6FJF - chains A and E of the 6 polymer chains in the assembly; structure by X-ray diffraction, 2.40 A resolution.

# Chain A
Name: Tubulin alpha-1B chain
Organism: Bos taurus
UniProt: P81947 (TBA1B_BOVIN); the author numbering skips numbers that UniProt does not, so the offset changes along the chain: 1-438 = UniProt 1-438; 443-455 = UniProt 439-451
Chain sequence (451 residues; row label = number of the first residue in the row; note: 4 numbers in that range are skipped by the numbering (no residue carries them; nothing is unmodelled there)):
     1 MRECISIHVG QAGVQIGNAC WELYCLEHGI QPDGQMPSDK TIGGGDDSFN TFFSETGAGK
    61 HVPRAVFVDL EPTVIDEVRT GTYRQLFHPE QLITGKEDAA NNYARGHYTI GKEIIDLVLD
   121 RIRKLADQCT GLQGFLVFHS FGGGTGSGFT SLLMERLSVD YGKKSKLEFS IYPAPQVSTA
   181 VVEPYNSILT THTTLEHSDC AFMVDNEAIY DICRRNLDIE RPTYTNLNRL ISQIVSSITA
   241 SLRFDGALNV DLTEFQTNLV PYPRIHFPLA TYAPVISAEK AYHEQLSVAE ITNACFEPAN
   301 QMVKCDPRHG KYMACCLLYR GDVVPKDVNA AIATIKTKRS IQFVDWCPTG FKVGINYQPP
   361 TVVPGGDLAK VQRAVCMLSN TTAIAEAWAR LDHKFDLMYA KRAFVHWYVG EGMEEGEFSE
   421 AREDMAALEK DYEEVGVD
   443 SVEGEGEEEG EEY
Unresolved in the structure: 443-448, 451-455
Ion coordination: Ca2+: Asp39, Thr41, Gly44, Glu55
Ligand contacts: GTP (guanosine-5'-triphosphate): Gly10, Gln11, Ala12, Gln15, Ile16, Asp69, Asp98, Ala99, Ala100, Asn101, Ser140, Gly142, Gly143, Gly144, Thr145, Gly146, Ile171, Pro173, Val177, Ser178, Thr179, Glu183, Asn206, Ile209, Tyr224, Leu227, Asn228, Ile231

# Chain E
Name: Stathmin-4
Organism: Rattus norvegicus
UniProt: P63043 (STMN4_RAT), isoform P63043-3; residues 5-145 here correspond to UniProt positions 76-216 (UniProt number = residue number + 71)
Chain sequence (143 residues; numbered 3 to 145; the number before each row is that of its first residue):
     3 MADMEVIELN KCTSGQSFEV ILKPPSFDGV PEFNASLPRR RDPSLEEIQK KLEAAEERRK
    63 YQEAELLKHL AEKREHEREV IQKAIEENNN FIKMAKEKLA QKMESNKENR EAHLAAMLER
   123 LQEKDKHAEE VRKNKELKEE ASR
Unresolved in the structure: 3-5, 29-43, 144-145
Sequence notes: initiating methionine (3); expression tag (4)
Curated features (UniProtKB/Swiss-Prot):
  - modified residue: Ser19 (Phosphoserine)

# Interface between chain A and chain E
Contacting residue pairs - 59 pairs, chain A then chain E:
  His107(A) - Lys53(E)  hydrogen bond
  His107(A) - Leu54(E)
  Tyr108(A) - Lys53(E)
  Tyr108(A) - Leu54(E)  hydrophobic
  Tyr108(A) - Ala57(E)  hydrophobic
  Thr109(A) - Arg61(E)
  Lys112(A) - Glu58(E)  salt bridge
  Leu152(A) - Ile50(E)  hydrophobic
  Glu155(A) - Ile50(E)
  Glu155(A) - Lys53(E)  salt bridge
  Arg156(A) - Leu47(E)
  Val159(A) - Pro45(E)
  Val159(A) - Leu47(E)  hydrophobic
  His197(A) - Asp44(E)
  His197(A) - Pro45(E)
  Asp245(A) - Cys14(E)
  Asp245(A) - Ser16(E)
  Ala247(A) - Asn12(E)
  Ala247(A) - Ser19(E)
  Leu248(A) - Ser19(E)
  Pro325(A) - Gln18(E)
  Pro325(A) - Phe20(E)  hydrophobic
  Asn329(A) - Met6(E)
  Asn329(A) - Val8(E)
  Asn329(A) - Phe20(E)
  Asn329(A) - Val22(E)
  Lys336(A) - Leu24(E)
  Asp345(A) - Pro27(E)
  Asp345(A) - Ser28(E)  hydrogen bond (backbone-backbone)
  Trp346(A) - Pro27(E)
  Cys347(A) - Pro27(E)
  Pro348(A) - Lys25(E)
  Pro348(A) - Pro27(E)
  Thr349(A) - Ile23(E)
  Thr349(A) - Leu24(E)  hydrogen bond (backbone-backbone)
  Thr349(A) - Lys25(E)  hydrogen bond (backbone-backbone)
  Gly350(A) - Val22(E)
  Phe351(A) - Glu21(E)
  Phe351(A) - Val22(E)  hydrogen bond (backbone-backbone)
  Lys352(A) - Phe20(E)
  Lys352(A) - Glu21(E)
  Val353(A) - Ser19(E)
  Val353(A) - Phe20(E)  hydrogen bond (backbone-backbone)
  Gly354(A) - Gln18(E)
  Ile355(A) - Gly17(E)
  Ile355(A) - Gln18(E)  hydrogen bond (backbone-backbone)
  Asn356(A) - Ser16(E)
  Tyr357(A) - Cys14(E)
  Tyr357(A) - Thr15(E)
  Tyr357(A) - Ser16(E)  hydrogen bond (backbone-backbone)
  Tyr357(A) - Gly17(E)
  Tyr357(A) - Gln18(E)  hydrogen bond
  Val409(A) - Gln64(E)  hydrogen bond (backbone-side chain)
  Gly410(A) - Arg61(E)
  Gly410(A) - Gln64(E)
  Glu411(A) - Arg61(E)  hydrogen bond (backbone-side chain)
  Gly412(A) - Ala57(E)
  Gly412(A) - Arg60(E)  hydrogen bond (backbone-side chain)
  Glu414(A) - Arg60(E)  salt bridge
Also at the interface, not in a pair above, chain A (42 interface residues in all): Glu113, Ser158, Glu196, Phe244, Gly246, Val328, Ile332, Ala333, Gln358
Also at the interface, not in a pair above, chain E (31 interface residues in all): Pro26, Ser46, Glu55

# In short
The interface between chain A and chain E involves 42 residues on one side and 31 on the other, with 12
hydrogen bonds and 3 salt bridges. Among the polar pairs are Lys112(A)-Glu58(E), Glu155(A)-Lys53(E) and
Glu414(A)-Arg60(E). Bound to chain A: GTP.
Here chain A is Tubulin alpha-1B chain (Bos taurus) and chain E is Stathmin-4 (Rattus norvegicus). Entry 6FJF
(Tubulin-FcMaytansine complex) was determined by X-ray diffraction together with 6FII and 6FJM from the same
study.
